Entry 2V7Q (X-ray diffraction, 2.10 A resolution); this record covers chains E and G of the 10 polymer chains in the assembly.

Chain E:
Name: ATP synthase subunit beta
From: Bos taurus
Notes: EC 3.6.1.14
UniProtKB: P00829 (ATPB_BOVIN); residues -3 to 478 here correspond to UniProt positions 47-528 (UniProt number = residue number + 50)
Chain sequence (482 residues; row label = number of the first residue in the row; numbers below 1 keep their minus sign (Ala-3 is residue -3)):
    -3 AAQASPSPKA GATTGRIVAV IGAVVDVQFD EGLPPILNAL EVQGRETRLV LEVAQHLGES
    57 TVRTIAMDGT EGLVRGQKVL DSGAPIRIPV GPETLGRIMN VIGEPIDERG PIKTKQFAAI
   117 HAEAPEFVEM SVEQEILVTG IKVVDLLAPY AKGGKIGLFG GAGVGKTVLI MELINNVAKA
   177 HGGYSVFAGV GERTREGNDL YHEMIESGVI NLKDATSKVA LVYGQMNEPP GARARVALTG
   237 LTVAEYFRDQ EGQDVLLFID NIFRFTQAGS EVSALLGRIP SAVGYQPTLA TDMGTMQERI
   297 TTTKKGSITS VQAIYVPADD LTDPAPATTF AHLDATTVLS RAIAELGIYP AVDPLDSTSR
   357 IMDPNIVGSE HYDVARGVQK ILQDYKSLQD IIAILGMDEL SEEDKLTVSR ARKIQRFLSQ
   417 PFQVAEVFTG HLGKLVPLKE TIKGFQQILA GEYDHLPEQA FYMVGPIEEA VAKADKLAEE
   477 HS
Unresolved in the structure: -3 to 9, 475-478
UniProt features mapped onto this chain:
  - binding site (ADP): Gly159, Val160, Gly161, Lys162, Thr163, Val164
  - binding site (ATP): Gly159, Gly161, Lys162, Thr163, Val164, Arg189
  - binding site (phosphate): Gly159, Val160, Gly161, Lys162, Thr163
  - binding site (Mg(2+)): Thr163, Glu188
  - modified residue: Lys74 (N6-acetyllysine), Lys111 (N6-acetyllysine), Lys148 (N6-acetyllysine), Lys209 (N6-acetyllysine), Lys214 (N6-acetyllysine), Thr262 (Phosphothreonine), Ser365 (Phosphoserine), Lys376 (N6-acetyllysine), Ser383 (Phosphoserine), Lys430 (N6-acetyllysine), Lys435 (N6-acetyllysine), Lys472 (N6-acetyllysine)
  - glycosylation: Ser56 (O-linked (GlcNAc) serine)
What the authors report for this chain:
  - binding site for phosphate ion: Gly157 to Thr163

Chain G:
Name: ATP synthase gamma chain
From: Bos taurus
Notes: EC 3.6.1.34
UniProtKB: P05631 (ATPG_BOVIN); residues 1-272 here correspond to UniProt positions 26-297 (UniProt number = residue number + 25)
Chain sequence (272 residues; row label = number of the first residue in the row):
     1 ATLKDITRRL KSIKNIQKIT KSMKMVAAAK YARAERELKP ARVYGVGSLA LYEKADIKTP
    61 EDKKKHLIIG VSSDRGLCGA IHSSVAKQMK SEAANLAAAG KEVKIIGVGD KIRSILHRTH
   121 SDQFLVTFKE VGRRPPTFGD ASVIALELLN SGYEFDEGSI IFNRFRSVIS YKTEEKPIFS
   181 LDTISSAESM SIYDDIDADV LRNYQEYSLA NIIYYSLKES TTSEQSARMT AMDNASKNAS
   241 EMIDKLTLTF NRTRQAVITK ELIEIISGAA AL
Unresolved in the structure: 60-64, 97-100
UniProt features mapped onto this chain:
  - modified residue: Lys14 (N6-acetyllysine), Lys24 (N6-succinyllysine), Lys30 (N6-acetyllysine), Lys90 (N6-acetyllysine), Ser121 (Phosphoserine), Lys129 (N6-acetyllysine), Lys172 (N6-acetyllysine), Lys245 (N6-succinyllysine)

Interface between chain E and chain G:
Contacting residue pairs - 19 pairs, chain E then chain G:
  Ile275(E) - Ile266(G)  hydrophobic
  Pro276(E) - Ile266(G)
  Ala278(E) - Thr259(G)
  Val279(E) - Gln255(G)
  Val279(E) - Thr259(G)  hydrogen bond (backbone-side chain)
  Gly280(E) - Leu262(G)
  Ala314(E) - Arg254(G)
  Asp316(E) - Asn251(G)
  Asp316(E) - Arg254(G)  salt bridge
  Asp316(E) - Gln255(G)  hydrogen bond
  Thr318(E) - Gln255(G)  hydrogen bond
  Asp319(E) - Arg254(G)  salt bridge
  Asp319(E) - Gln255(G)
  Ala389(E) - Met25(G)
  Ile390(E) - Lys24(G)
  Ile390(E) - Met25(G)  hydrophobic
  Ile390(E) - Ala28(G)
  Ile390(E) - Met229(G)  hydrophobic
  Leu391(E) - Val168(G)  hydrophobic
Other interface residues (no listed pair), chain E (13 interface residues in all): Pro320
Other interface residues (no listed pair), chain G (13 interface residues in all): Tyr31, Ile258

In short:
The chain E/chain G interface involves 13 residues from each chain, with 3 hydrogen bonds and 2 salt bridges.
Among the polar pairs are Asp316(E)-Arg254(G), Asp319(E)-Arg254(G) and Val279(E)-Thr259(G). The paper reports
a binding site for phosphate ion at Gly157(E).
Chain E is ATP synthase subunit beta and chain G is ATP synthase gamma chain, both from Bos taurus; the
structure, The structure of F1-ATPase inhibited by I1-60HIS, a monomeric form of the inhibitor protein, IF1,
was determined by X-ray diffraction.
